Entry 6Y34 (X-ray diffraction, 1.31 A resolution); this record covers chain AAA.

[Chain AAA]
Molecule: Streptavidin
Source organism: Streptomyces avidinii
UniProtKB: P22629 (SAV_STRAV); residues 15-159 here correspond to UniProt positions 39-183 (UniProt number = residue number + 24)
Amino-acid sequence (159 residues; row label = number of the first residue in the row):
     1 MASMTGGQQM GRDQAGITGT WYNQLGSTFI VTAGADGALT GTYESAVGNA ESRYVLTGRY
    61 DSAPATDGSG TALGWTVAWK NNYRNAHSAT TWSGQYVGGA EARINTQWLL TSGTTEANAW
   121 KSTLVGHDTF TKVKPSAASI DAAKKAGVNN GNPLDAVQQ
Disordered / not traced: 1-12, 134-159
Sequence notes: initiating methionine (1); expression tag (2-14)
Swiss-Prot annotation at these positions:
  - motif: Arg59 to Asp61 (Cell attachment site)
  - binding site (biotin): Tyr43, Tyr54, Trp92, Trp108, Trp120
Small-molecule neighbours: biotC5-1 cofactor (O7Q): Asn23, Leu25, Ser27, Tyr43, Ser45, Val47, Gly48, Asn49, Ala50, Trp79, Ala86, Ser88, Thr90, Trp92, Trp108, Leu110, Trp120, Asp128

[Summary]
Chain AAA binds biotC5-1 cofactor. Curated annotation (UniProt) lists 5 biotin-binding residues.
Chain AAA is Streptavidin (Streptomyces avidinii); the structure, Streptavidin wildtype with a biotC5-1
cofactor - an artificial iron hydroxylase, was determined by X-ray diffraction together with 6Y25, 6Y2M, 6Y2T,
6Y33 and 6Y3Q from the same study.
